Entry 6T15 (electron microscopy, 3.29 A resolution); this record covers chains D and F of the 33 polymer chains in the assembly.

== Chain D ==
Molecule: Cytochrome C1, heme protein, mitochondrial; synonym: complex III subunit 4, complex III subunit IV, cytochrome B-C1 complex subunit 4, ubiquinol-cytochrome-C reductase complex cytochrome C1 subunit, cytochrome C-1
Source organism: Saccharomyces cerevisiae S288C
UniProtKB: P07143 (CY1_YEAST); residues 62-309 here = UniProt positions 62-309
Sequence (248 residues; each row starts with the number of its first residue):
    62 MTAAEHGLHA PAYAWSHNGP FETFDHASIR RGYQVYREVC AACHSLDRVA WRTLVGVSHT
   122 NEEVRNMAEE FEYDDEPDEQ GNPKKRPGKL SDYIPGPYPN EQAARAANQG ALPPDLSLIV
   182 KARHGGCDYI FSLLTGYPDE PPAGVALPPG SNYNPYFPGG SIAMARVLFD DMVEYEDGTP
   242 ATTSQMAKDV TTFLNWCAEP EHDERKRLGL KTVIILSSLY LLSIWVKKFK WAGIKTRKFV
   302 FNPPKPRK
Not modelled in the structure: 309
Covalently attached groups: heme c (HEC) linked to Cys101, Cys104
Bound ions: heme c Fe: His105, Met225
Ligand contacts: heme c (HEC): Val96, Val100, His105, Asn169, Ala172, Leu173, Pro174, Pro175, Leu177, Ile180, Arg184, Tyr190, Ile191, Leu194, Leu195, Phe218, Pro219, Ile223, Ala224, Met225, Val228, Leu229, Val251, Leu255

== Chain F ==
Molecule: Cytochrome B-C1 complex subunit 6; synonym: complex III subunit 6, complex III subunit VI, cytochrome C1 non-heme 17 kDa protein, mitochondrial hinge protein, ubiquinol-cytochrome C reductase complex 17 kDa protein
Source organism: Saccharomyces cerevisiae S288C
UniProtKB: P00127 (QCR6_YEAST); residue numbers follow UniProt; this construct covers 1-147
Sequence (147 residues; each row starts with the number of its first residue):
     1 MGMLELVGEY WEQLKITVVP VVAAAEDDDN EQHEEKAAEG EEKEEENGDE DEDEDEDEDD
    61 DDDDDEDEEE EEEVTDQLED LREHFKNTEE GKALVHHYEE CAERVKIQQQ QPGYADLEHK
   121 EDCVEEFFHL QHYLDTATAP RLFDKLK
Not modelled in the structure: 1-72
Disulfide bonds: Cys101-Cys123

== Chain D / chain F interface ==
Contacting residue pairs (47; chain D residue first):
  Thr63(D) with Glu125(F), hydrogen bond
  Ala64(D) with Glu125(F); Phe128(F)
  Ala65(D) with Val124(F), hydrophobic; Phe128(F), hydrophobic
  Leu69(D) with Gln131(F)
  Pro72(D) with Asp135(F)
  Ala73(D) with Ala139(F)
  Tyr74(D) with Thr138(F); Ala139(F); Leu142(F), hydrophobic; Phe143(F), hydrophobic
  Ala75(D) with Ala139(F); Phe143(F)
  Trp76(D) with Phe143(F), hydrophobic
  Phe192(D) with Leu142(F), hydrophobic; Phe143(F), hydrophobic
  Thr196(D) with Leu78(F)
  Pro203(D) with Tyr98(F); Cys123(F); Val124(F), hydrophobic
  Ala204(D) with Tyr98(F); Val105(F); Cys123(F)
  Gly205(D) with Asp122(F)
  Val206(D) with Asp122(F)
  Tyr214(D) with Val124(F); Phe127(F), hydrophobic; Phe128(F)
  Pro216(D) with Phe128(F), hydrophobic
  Tyr217(D) with Arg82(F); Gln131(F), hydrogen bond; Asp135(F), hydrogen bond
  Asp231(D) with Thr75(F), hydrogen bond
  Pro241(D) with Val74(F), hydrophobic; Lys147(F)
  Thr243(D) with Thr75(F); Asp76(F); Gln77(F), hydrogen bond
  Thr244(D) with Asp76(F)
  Ser245(D) with Gln77(F); Leu78(F); Leu146(F)
  Gln246(D) with Lys147(F)
  Lys249(D) with Phe143(F); Leu146(F); Lys147(F), hydrogen bond (side chain-backbone)
Other interface residues (no listed pair), chain D (27 interface residues in all): Arg92, Pro199
Other interface residues (no listed pair), chain F (24 interface residues in all): Ala102, His132

== In short ==
27 residues of chain D and 24 residues of chain F are in contact; the contacts include 6 hydrogen bonds. Among
the polar pairs are Thr63(D)-Glu125(F), Tyr217(D)-Gln131(F) and Tyr217(D)-Asp135(F). Heme c is covalently
linked to Cys101(D). His105(D) and Met225(D) coordinate a heme c Fe ion.
Chain D is Cytochrome C1, heme protein, mitochondrial; synonym: complex III subunit 4, complex III subunit IV,
cytochrome B-C1 complex subunit 4, ubiquinol-cytochrome-C reductase complex cytochrome C1 subunit, cytochrome
C-1 and chain F is Cytochrome B-C1 complex subunit 6; synonym: complex III subunit 6, complex III subunit VI,
cytochrome C1 non-heme 17 kDa protein, mitochondrial hinge protein, ubiquinol-cytochrome C reductase complex
17 kDa protein, both from Saccharomyces cerevisiae S288C; the structure, The III2-IV(5B)1 respiratory
supercomplex from S. cerevisiae, was determined by electron microscopy (same publication as 6T0B).
